9J6X - chains B and C of the 3 polymer chains in the assembly; structure by electron microscopy, 2.40 A resolution.

# Chain B
Protein: Isoamylase 1, chloroplastic
Source organism: Oryza sativa Japonica Group
Notes: EC 3.2.1.68
UniProt: D0TZF0 (ISOA1_ORYSJ); residues 55-803 here = UniProt positions 55-803
Chain sequence (777 residues; row label = number of the first residue in the row):
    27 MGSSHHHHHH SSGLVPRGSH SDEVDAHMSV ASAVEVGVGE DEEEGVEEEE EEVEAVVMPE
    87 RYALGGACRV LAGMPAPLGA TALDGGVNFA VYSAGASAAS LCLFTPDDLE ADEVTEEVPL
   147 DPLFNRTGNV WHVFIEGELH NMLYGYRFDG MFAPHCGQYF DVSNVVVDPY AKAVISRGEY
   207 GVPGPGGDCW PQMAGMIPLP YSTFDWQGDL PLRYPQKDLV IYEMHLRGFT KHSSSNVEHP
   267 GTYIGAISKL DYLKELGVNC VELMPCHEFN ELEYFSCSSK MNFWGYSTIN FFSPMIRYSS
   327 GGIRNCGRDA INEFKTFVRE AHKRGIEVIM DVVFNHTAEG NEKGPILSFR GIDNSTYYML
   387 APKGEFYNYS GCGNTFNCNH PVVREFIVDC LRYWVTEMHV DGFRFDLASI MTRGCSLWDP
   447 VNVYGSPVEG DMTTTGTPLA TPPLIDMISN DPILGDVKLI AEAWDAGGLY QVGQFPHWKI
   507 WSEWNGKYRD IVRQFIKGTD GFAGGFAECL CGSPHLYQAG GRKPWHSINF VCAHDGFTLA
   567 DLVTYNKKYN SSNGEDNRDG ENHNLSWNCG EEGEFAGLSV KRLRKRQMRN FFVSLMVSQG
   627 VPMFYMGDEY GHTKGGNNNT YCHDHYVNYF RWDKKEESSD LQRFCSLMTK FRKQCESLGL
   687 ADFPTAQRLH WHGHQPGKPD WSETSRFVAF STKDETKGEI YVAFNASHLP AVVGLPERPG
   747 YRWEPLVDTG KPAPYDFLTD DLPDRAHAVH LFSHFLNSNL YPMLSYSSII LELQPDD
Disordered / not traced: 27-85, 451-458
Sequence notes: initiating methionine (27); expression tag (28-54)
Swiss-Prot annotation at these positions:
  - active site: D432 (Nucleophile), E488 (Proton donor)
  - site: D561 (Transition state stabilizer)

# Chain C
Protein: Isoamylase 2, chloroplastic
Source organism: Oryza sativa Japonica Group
Notes: EC 3.2.1.68
UniProt: Q6AU80 (ISOA2_ORYSJ); numbering as in UniProt (aligned over 1-800)
Chain sequence (800 residues; row label = number of the first residue in the row):
     1 MASLPAPPTP LGSCPRGRGG GRVVARPRRA GLACAARSCY RFRTDDDGVV DVAVSGEDGD
    61 GGGGGYAVSV EVPGTRGREG GLVLRASGSG EGVPLAPAAG GASLAAELSF DPTRAPFYLS
   121 FLLTDASGAE IRTHRKTSFR VPVGVGPGSP APLGMSISGD GAVNFAVYSK NANAVSLYLY
   181 AAAVGGGGGD EPALEIDLDP YIHRTGNVWH VSLASVDGYV SYAFCCGGIR RPLLDPYAKV
   241 IGDFVSSNSV YDEGVTAPSM RCFASLAIAP SYNWGRDRHP RLPLEKLVVY RANVALFTKD
   301 RSSGLPDDAA GTFTGLSAKV EHFRSLGVNA ILLEPVFPFH QVKGPYFPYH FFSPMNLYSS
   361 KGLSVSAIKS MKDMVRVMHR NGIEVLLEVV FTHTAEGESE CQTISMRGID NSSYYIANGI
   421 AGCKASILNC NHPVTQKLIL DSLRHWVLDF HVDGFCFINA PFLVRGPGGE YLSRPPLLEA
   481 ITFDPVLSMT KIIADPWSPL DISNVQFPFP HWKRWAEVNT RFSIDVRKFL KREALISDLA
   541 TRLCGSGDLF STRGPAFSFN HVSRNSGLSL VDLVSFSNDD LLSESSWNCG EEGPSENSAV
   601 LQTRLRQIRN FLFILFVSLG VPVLNMGDEC GHSAAGSVSY KDRGPLNWRG MKTTFVKEVT
   661 GFISFLTALR SRRGDIFQRR EFLKLENIHW YGSDLCEPGW DDPTSNFLCM HINAEVDEMA
   721 ADSVRGDLYI CFNANEESVS AALPALAEGS VWLRLVDTSL AFPGFFATES NPKVQQVPGL
   781 SSYHVEAHTC VLFESKSALA
Disordered / not traced: 1-35, 59-63, 184-188, 249-258, 721-722, 769-773, 800

# How chain B and chain C interact
Residue-residue contacts - 59 pairs, chain B then chain C:
  M100(B) - L448(C)  hydrophobic
  P101(B) - L448(C)  hydrophobic
  Y118(B) - P485(C)  hydrophobic
  L149(B) - R278(C)  hydrogen bond (backbone-side chain)
  T153(B) - P485(C)
  G154(B) - P485(C)
  G154(B) - S488(C)
  G154(B) - M489(C)
  N155(B) - P485(C)  hydrogen bond (backbone-backbone)
  N155(B) - S488(C)
  V156(B) - P485(C)  hydrophobic
  Q233(B) - R41(C)  hydrogen bond
  Q233(B) - D51(C)
  G234(B) - C39(C)
  G234(B) - Y40(C)
  G234(B) - R41(C)  hydrogen bond (backbone-backbone)
  L236(B) - R41(C)
  P237(B) - Y201(C)  hydrogen bond (backbone-side chain)
  L238(B) - R43(C)
  L238(B) - H134(C)  hydrogen bond (backbone-side chain)
  R239(B) - P200(C)
  R239(B) - Y201(C)  hydrogen bond (side chain-backbone)
  R239(B) - R204(C)  hydrogen bond (side chain-backbone)
  Y240(B) - H134(C)
  K280(B) - D47(C)
  K349(B) - R41(C)
  K349(B) - R43(C)  hydrogen bond (backbone-side chain)
  K349(B) - V49(C)
  R350(B) - R43(C)
  G351(B) - R43(C)
  P407(B) - E479(C)
  R410(B) - E479(C)  salt bridge
  C441(B) - R474(C)
  L443(B) - F483(C)  hydrophobic
  L443(B) - W512(C)  hydrogen bond (backbone-side chain)
  W444(B) - S473(C)
  W444(B) - R474(C)
  W444(B) - P475(C)
  W444(B) - E479(C)  hydrogen bond
  W444(B) - W512(C)  hydrophobic
  N448(B) - W512(C)
  V449(B) - P510(C)  hydrophobic
  V449(B) - W512(C)
  Y450(B) - P508(C)
  Y450(B) - F509(C)
  Y450(B) - P510(C)  hydrophobic
  Y450(B) - H511(C)
  Y450(B) - T552(C)
  T459(B) - R474(C)  hydrogen bond
  L465(B) - R474(C)
  D472(B) - P433(C)
  N476(B) - P433(C)
  N476(B) - V434(C)
  P478(B) - Y168(C)  hydrophobic
  P478(B) - G206(C)
  P478(B) - N207(C)  hydrogen bond (backbone-backbone)
  P478(B) - V208(C)  hydrophobic
  I479(B) - T205(C)
  D482(B) - G206(C)
Other interface residues (no listed pair), chain B (45 interface residues in all): F150, W232, D235, R345, H348, N405, V408, E411, R418, G440, M473
Other interface residues (no listed pair), chain C (43 interface residues in all): F42, P150, A151, I202, N431, H432, D484, V486, K513

# Summary
45 residues of chain B face 43 of chain C across their interface; the contacts include 13 hydrogen bonds and 1
salt bridge. Polar contacts include R410(B)-E479(C), L149(B)-R278(C) and Q233(B)-R41(C). Curated annotation
(UniProt) lists active-site residues D432(B) and E488(B) on chain B.
Chain B is Isoamylase 1, chloroplastic and chain C is Isoamylase 2, chloroplastic, both from Oryza sativa
Japonica Group; the structure, Cryo-EM structure of the rice isoamylase ISA1-ISA2 heterocomplex, was
determined by electron microscopy, deposited together with 9J60 and 9LFN.
